Entry 4OJD (X-ray diffraction, 2.26 A resolution); this record covers chain H.

[Chain H]
Name: Eff-1A
From: Caenorhabditis elegans
Notes: fragment: C-terminally truncated ectodomain
UniProtKB: G5ECA1 (G5ECA1_CAEEL); numbering as in UniProt (aligned over 23-509)
Sequence (526 residues; row label = number of the first residue in the row):
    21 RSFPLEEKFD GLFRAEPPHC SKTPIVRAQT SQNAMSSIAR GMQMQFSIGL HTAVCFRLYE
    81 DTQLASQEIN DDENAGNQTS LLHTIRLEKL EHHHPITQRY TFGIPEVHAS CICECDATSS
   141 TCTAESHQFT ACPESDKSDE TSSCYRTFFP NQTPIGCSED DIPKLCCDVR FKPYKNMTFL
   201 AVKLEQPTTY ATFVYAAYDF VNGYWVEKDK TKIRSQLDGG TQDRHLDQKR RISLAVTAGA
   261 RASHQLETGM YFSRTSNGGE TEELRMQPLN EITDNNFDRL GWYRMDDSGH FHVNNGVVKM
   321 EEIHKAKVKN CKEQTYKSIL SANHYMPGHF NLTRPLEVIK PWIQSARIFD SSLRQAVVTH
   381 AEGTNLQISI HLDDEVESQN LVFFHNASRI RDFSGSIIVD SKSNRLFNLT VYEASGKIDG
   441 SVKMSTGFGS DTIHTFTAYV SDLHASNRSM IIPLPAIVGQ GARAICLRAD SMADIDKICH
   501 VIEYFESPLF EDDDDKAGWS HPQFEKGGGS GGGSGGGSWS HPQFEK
Not modelled in the structure: 21-33, 56-60, 80-99, 155-158, 393-396, 511-546
Sequence notes: expression tag (21-22, 510-546); engineered mutation A260 (Gly in G5ECA1), E321 (Asp in G5ECA1), E322 (Asp in G5ECA1)
Disulfides: C40-C75, C131-C187, C133-C331, C135-C177, C142-C186, C152-C164, C486-C499
Covalently attached groups: N-acetylglucosamine (NAG) linked to N196, N428; glycan linked to N406
What the authors report for this chain:
  - conformationally variable residues: A260

[In short]
Covalently linked N-acetylglucosamine: at N196, N406 and N428. From the paper: conformational variability at
A260.
Chain H is Eff-1A (Caenorhabditis elegans); the structure, Crystal structure of a C-terminally truncated
trimeric ectodomain of the C. elegans fusion protein EFF-1 G260A/D321E/D322E ..., was determined by X-ray
diffraction (same publication as 4OJC and 4OJE).
